Entry 7YAG (electron microscopy, 3.10 A resolution); this record covers chains A and C.

Chain A:
Name: Calcium-transporting ATPase type 2C member 1
Source organism: Homo sapiens
Notes: EC 7.2.2.10
Reference sequence: P98194 (AT2C1_HUMAN); residue numbers follow UniProt; this construct covers 1-919
Amino-acid sequence (947 residues; each row starts with the number of its first residue; numbers below 1 keep their minus sign (Met-27 is residue -27)):
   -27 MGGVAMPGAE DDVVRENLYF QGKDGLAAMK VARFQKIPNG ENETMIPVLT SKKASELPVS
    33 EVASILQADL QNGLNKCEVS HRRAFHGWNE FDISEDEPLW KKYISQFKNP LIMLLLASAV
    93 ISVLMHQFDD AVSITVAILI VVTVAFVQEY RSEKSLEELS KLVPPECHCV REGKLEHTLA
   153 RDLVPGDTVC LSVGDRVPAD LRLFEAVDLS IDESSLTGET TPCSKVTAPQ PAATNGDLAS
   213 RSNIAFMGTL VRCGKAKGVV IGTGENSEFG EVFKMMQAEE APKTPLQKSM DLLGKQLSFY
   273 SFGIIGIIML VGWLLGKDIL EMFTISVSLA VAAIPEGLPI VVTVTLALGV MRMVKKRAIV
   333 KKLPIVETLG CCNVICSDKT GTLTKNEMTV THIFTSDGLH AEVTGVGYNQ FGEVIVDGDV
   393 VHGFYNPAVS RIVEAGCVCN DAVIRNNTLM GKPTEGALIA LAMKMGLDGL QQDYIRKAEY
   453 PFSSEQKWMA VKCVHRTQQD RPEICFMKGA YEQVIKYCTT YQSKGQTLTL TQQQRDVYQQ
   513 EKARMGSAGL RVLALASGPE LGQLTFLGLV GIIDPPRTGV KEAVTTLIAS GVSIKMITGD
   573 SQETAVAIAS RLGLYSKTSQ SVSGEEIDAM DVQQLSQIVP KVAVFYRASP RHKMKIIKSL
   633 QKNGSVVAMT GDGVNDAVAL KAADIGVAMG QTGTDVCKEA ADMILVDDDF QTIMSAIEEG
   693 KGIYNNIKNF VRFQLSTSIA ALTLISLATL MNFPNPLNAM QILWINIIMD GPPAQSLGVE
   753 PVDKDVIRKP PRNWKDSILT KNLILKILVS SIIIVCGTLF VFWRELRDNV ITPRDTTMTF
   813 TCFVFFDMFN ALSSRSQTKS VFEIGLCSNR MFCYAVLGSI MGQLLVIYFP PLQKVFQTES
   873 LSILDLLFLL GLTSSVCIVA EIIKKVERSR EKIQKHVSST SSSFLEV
Unresolved in the structure: -27 to 19, 67-69, 205-210, 905-919
Sequence notes: initiating methionine (-27); expression tag (-26 to 0)
Bound ions: Ca2+: Val303, Ala304, Ile306, Glu308, Asn738, Asp742
Ligand contacts: AMP-PCP (ACP; phosphomethylphosphonic acid adenylate ester): Asp350, Lys351, Thr352, Lys424, Thr426, Glu427, Phe454, Ser456, Lys459, Met461, Lys480, Gly481, Ala482, Arg523, Val524, Leu525, Thr570, Gly571, Asp572, Arg619, Lys625, Asp648
Swiss-Prot annotation at these positions:
  - active site: Asp350 (4-aspartylphosphate intermediate)
  - binding site (Ca(2+)): Val303, Ala304, Ile306, Glu308, Asn738, Asp742
  - binding site (Mg(2+)): Asp644, Asp648
  - natural variant: Pro201 (P201L: In HHD), Gly220 (G220E: In HHD), Ala304 (A304T: In HHD), Gly309 (G309C: In HHD; G309V: In HHD), Leu318 (L318P: In HHD), Leu341 (L341P: In HHD), Cys344 (C344Y: In HHD), Cys411 (C411R: In HHD), Cys490 (C490F: In HHD), Thr570 (T570I: In HHD), Ile580 (I580V: In HHD), Leu584 (L584P: In HHD), 9 further natural variant entries in UniProt
  - mutagenesis: Gln39 (Q39C: Decreases calcium-dependent autophosphorylation), Asp41 (D41A: Decreases calcium-dependent autophosphorylation and the ATPase activity; when associated with A-50), Glu50 (E50A: Decreases calcium-dependent autophosphorylation and the ATPase activity; when associated with A-41; E50S: Decreases calcium-dependent autophosphorylation), Asp350 (D350A: Impairs pump activity), Gln747 (Q747A: Increases manganese transporter activity)
From the paper describing this entry:
  - catalytic residues: Asp350 (proposed by the authors, not directly observed)
  - disease-associated variants - D742Y: abolished binding to Ca2+ (citing earlier work)
  - disease-associated variants - G309C, D742Y: abolished binding to Mn2+ (citing earlier work)
  - disease-associated variants - G309C: unchanged binding to Ca2+ (citing earlier work)
  - post-translational modification sites: Lys496 (citing earlier work)

Chain C:
Name: nanobody head piece of megabody
Source organism: Vicugna pacos
Notes: antibody fragment or engineered binder
Amino-acid sequence (128 residues; row label = number of the first residue in the row):
    34 QVQLQESGGG LVQAGGSLRL SCAASGSIFG ADWMGWYRQA PGKEREFVAG IGHGASTYYA
    94 DSVKGRFTIS RDNAKNTVYL QMNSLKPEDT AVYYCAVQYT QGWSGQYRSY DSLLYWGQGT
   154 QVTVSSGS
Unresolved in the structure: 135-139
Disulfide bonds: Cys55-Cys128

Interface between chain A and chain C:
Contacting residue pairs - 34 pairs, chain A then chain C:
  His364(A) - Gln134(C)
  His364(A) - Tyr143(C)
  Gly370(A) - Tyr140(C)  hydrogen bond (backbone-side chain)
  His372(A) - Tyr140(C)
  His372(A) - Tyr143(C)
  Glu374(A) - Tyr132(C)
  Glu374(A) - Thr133(C)
  Glu374(A) - Gln134(C)  hydrogen bond (side chain-backbone)
  Thr376(A) - Trp66(C)
  Thr376(A) - Gln131(C)  hydrogen bond
  Gly377(A) - Trp66(C)
  Gly377(A) - Gln131(C)  hydrogen bond (backbone-side chain)
  Val378(A) - Tyr70(C)  hydrogen bond (backbone-side chain)
  Val378(A) - Trp149(C)  hydrophobic
  Phe383(A) - Trp66(C)
  Phe383(A) - Phe80(C)  hydrophobic
  Phe383(A) - Tyr91(C)  hydrophobic
  Phe383(A) - Tyr92(C)
  Phe383(A) - Asp94(C)
  Gly384(A) - Trp66(C)
  Glu385(A) - Asp65(C)
  Glu385(A) - Gly85(C)
  Glu385(A) - His86(C)  hydrogen bond (side chain-backbone)
  Ile387(A) - Asp65(C)
  Ile387(A) - His86(C)
  Gly390(A) - His86(C)
  Asn419(A) - Glu79(C)
  Glu513(A) - Arg141(C)  salt bridge
  Glu513(A) - Tyr143(C)  hydrogen bond
  Arg516(A) - Arg141(C)
  Arg516(A) - Tyr143(C)
  Met517(A) - Tyr143(C)
  Ala520(A) - Tyr143(C)
  Leu522(A) - Tyr143(C)
Also at the interface, not in a pair above, chain A (27 interface residues in all): Phe366, Leu371, Val375, Tyr380, Asn381, Gln382, Val392, His394, Leu421
Also at the interface, not in a pair above, chain C (21 interface residues in all): Glu77, Ala93, Asp144

In short:
27 residues of chain A face 21 of chain C across their interface, with 7 hydrogen bonds and 1 salt bridge.
Polar pairs include Glu513(A)-Arg141(C), Gly370(A)-Tyr140(C) and Glu374(A)-Gln134(C). Bound to chain A:
AMP-PCP. The paper reports the catalytic residue Asp350(A); G309C and D742Y of chain A abolish binding to
Mn2+.
Here chain A is Calcium-transporting ATPase type 2C member 1 (Homo sapiens) and chain C is nanobody head piece
of megabody (Vicugna pacos). Entry 7YAG (CryoEM structure of SPCA1a in E1-Ca-AMPPCP state subclass 1) was
determined by electron microscopy, deposited together with 7YAH, 7YAI, 7YAJ and 7YAM.
